3L7Z - chains H and I of the 9 polymer chains in the assembly; structure by X-ray diffraction, 2.41 A resolution.

# Chain H
Name: Probable exosome complex exonuclease 1
Organism: Sulfolobus solfataricus
Notes: EC 3.1.13.-
UniProt: Q9UXC2 (ECX1_SULSO); residues 1-245 here correspond to UniProt positions 4-248 (UniProt number = residue number + 3)
Sequence (245 residues; each row starts with the number of its first residue):
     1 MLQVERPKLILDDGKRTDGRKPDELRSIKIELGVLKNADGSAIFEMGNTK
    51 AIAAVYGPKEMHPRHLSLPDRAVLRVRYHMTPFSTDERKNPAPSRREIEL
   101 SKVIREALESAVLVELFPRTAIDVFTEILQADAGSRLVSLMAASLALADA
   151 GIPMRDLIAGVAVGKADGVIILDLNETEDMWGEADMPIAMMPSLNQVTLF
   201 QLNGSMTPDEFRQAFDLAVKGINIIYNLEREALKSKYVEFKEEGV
Unresolved in the structure: 1-4, 239-245

# Chain I
Name: Probable exosome complex RNA-binding protein 1
Organism: Sulfolobus solfataricus
UniProt: Q9UXC4 (ECR1_SULSO); residues 1-249 here = UniProt positions 1-249
Sequence (249 residues; numbered 1 to 249; the number before each row is that of its first residue):
     1 MNMSQSQKIVLQPRSIVVPGELLAEGEFQIPWSPYILKINSKYYSTVVGL
    51 FDVKDTQFEVIPLEGSFYYPKINDIVIGLVEDVEIYGWVVDIKAPYKAYL
   101 PASNLLGRSINVGEDLRRYLDVGDYVIARIENFDRSIDPVLSVKGKDLGR
   151 VSNGIVIDIMPVKVPRVIGKNKSMYETLTSKSGCSIFVANNGRIWATCPS
   201 RFSEEILIEAIRKIENESHIKGLTDRIKQFIEEKLGERNASSGETKTNS
Unresolved in the structure: 1-7, 56-57, 115-118, 198-204, 227-249

# Chain H / chain I interface
Residue-residue contacts (50):
  P58(H) - P95(I)
  K59(H) - P95(I)
  E60(H) - P95(I)
  E60(H) - Y96(I)
  E60(H) - K97(I)  hydrogen bond (side chain-backbone)
  E60(H) - D138(I)
  L113(H) - L37(I)  hydrophobic
  L113(H) - T46(I)
  F117(H) - F67(I)  hydrophobic
  F117(H) - P95(I)  hydrophobic
  F117(H) - Y96(I)
  P118(H) - Y96(I)  hydrogen bond (backbone-side chain)
  P118(H) - R135(I)
  T120(H) - P95(I)
  T120(H) - Y96(I)
  A148(H) - V48(I)
  A148(H) - E64(I)
  D149(H) - E64(I)
  A150(H) - G65(I)
  A150(H) - S66(I)
  G151(H) - V47(I)
  G151(H) - E64(I)
  G151(H) - G65(I)
  G151(H) - F67(I)
  P153(H) - P34(I)
  P153(H) - T46(I)
  M154(H) - T46(I)  hydrogen bond (backbone-backbone)
  R155(H) - G20(I)
  R155(H) - L37(I)
  D156(H) - P19(I)
  D156(H) - G20(I)
  L157(H) - P19(I)
  S193(H) - G20(I)
  L194(H) - I39(I)  hydrophobic
  L194(H) - Y44(I)  hydrophobic
  R230(H) - V18(I)
  R230(H) - E21(I)  salt bridge
  L233(H) - V18(I)  hydrophobic
  L233(H) - V48(I)
  K234(H) - I16(I)  hydrogen bond (side chain-backbone)
  K234(H) - E21(I)  salt bridge
  K236(H) - I16(I)
  K236(H) - V48(I)
  K236(H) - L63(I)
  K236(H) - E64(I)  salt bridge
  K236(H) - H219(I)
  Y237(H) - H219(I)
  Y237(H) - I220(I)
  V238(H) - I16(I)  hydrophobic
  V238(H) - I220(I)
Other interface residues (no listed pair), chain H (28 interface residues in all): D39, L116, I152, Y226
Other interface residues (no listed pair), chain I (30 interface residues in all): V17, W32, S45, Y69, A94, N216

# Overview
28 residues of chain H face 30 of chain I across their interface; the contacts include 4 hydrogen bonds and 3
salt bridges. Polar pairs include R230(H)-E21(I), K234(H)-E21(I) and K236(H)-E64(I).
Here chain H is Probable exosome complex exonuclease 1 and chain I is Probable exosome complex RNA-binding
protein 1, both from Sulfolobus solfataricus. Entry 3L7Z (Crystal structure of the S. solfataricus archaeal
exosome) was determined by X-ray diffraction.
